Entry 5NES (X-ray diffraction, 1.61 A resolution); this record covers chains A and E of the 5 polymer chains in the assembly.

[Chain A]
Name: Fucose-binding lectin II (PA-IIL)
Source organism: Pseudomonas aeruginosa
UniProt: A0A069Q9V4 (A0A069Q9V4_PSEAI); residues 1-114 here correspond to UniProt positions 2-115 (UniProt number = residue number + 1)
Amino-acid sequence (114 residues; each row starts with the number of its first residue):
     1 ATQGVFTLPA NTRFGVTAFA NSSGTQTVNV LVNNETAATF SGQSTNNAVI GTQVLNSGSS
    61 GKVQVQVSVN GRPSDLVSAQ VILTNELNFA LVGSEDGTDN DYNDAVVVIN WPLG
Metal / ion sites: Ca2+ site 1: Asn21, Asp101, Asn103, Asp104 (together with ZDC) (shared with 1 residue of chain C); Ca2+ site 2: Glu95, Asp99, Asp101, Asp104 (together with ZDC); Ca2+ site 3: Gly114 (together with ZDC) (shared with 4 residues of chain C)
Residues lining bound ligands: ZDC (3,7-anhydro-2,8-dideoxy-L-glycero-D-gluco-octonic acid): Asn21, Ser22, Ser23, Thr45, Glu95, Asp96, Gly97, Asp99, Asp101, Asn103, Asp104

[Chain E]
Name: Cyd-trp-trd-lys-lyd-lys-lyd-lys-trd-trp-cyd
Amino-acid sequence (11 residues; each row starts with the number of its first residue):
     1 CWWKKKKKWW C
Modified residues: Cys1, Cys11 (D-cysteine; DCY); Trp3, Trp9 (D-tryptophan; DTR); Lys5, Lys7 (D-lysine; DLY)
Covalent attachments: 1,3-dimethylbenzene (8VH) linked to Cys1, Cys11
Residues lining bound ligands: ZDC (3,7-anhydro-2,8-dideoxy-L-glycero-D-gluco-octonic acid): Trp2, Trp3, Trp9, Trp10

[Chain A / chain E interface]
Pairs across the interface - 6 pairs, chain A then chain E:
  Ser23(A) - Cys1(E)
  Ser23(A) - Trp9(E)
  Ser23(A) - Trp10(E)
  Gly24(A) - Trp10(E)
  Asn70(A) - Trp10(E)
  Asp99(A) - Trp3(E)
Interface residues without a listed pair, chain A (6 interface residues in all): Thr45, Val69

[Overview]
Chain A and chain E form an interface of 6 and 4 residues respectively. Compound ZDC is bound between chain A
and chain E. 1,3-dimethylbenzene is covalently linked to Cys1(E). Asn21(A), Asp101(A), Asn103(A) and Asp104(A)
form the Ca2+ site 1.
Chain A is Fucose-binding lectin II (PA-IIL) (Pseudomonas aeruginosa) and chain E is
Cyd-trp-trd-lys-lyd-lys-lyd-lys-trd-trp-cyd; the structure, Discovery, crystal structures and atomic force
microscopy study of thioether ligated D,L-cyclic antimicrobial peptides against multidrug ..., was determined
by X-ray diffraction, deposited together with 5NEY and 5NF0.
